Entry 2G9J (solution NMR); this record covers chains A and B of the 4 polymer chains in the assembly.

== Chain A (and B) ==
Protein: Tropomyosin 1 alpha chain/General control protein GCN4
Organism: Rattus norvegicus, Saccharomyces cerevisiae
Notes: fragment: TM1a(1-14)Zip; chain B of this document is another copy of the same molecule, construct and numbering; everything in this record applies to it too
UniProtKB: chimeric construct of Q63609, P03069: residues 1-14 from Q63609 (TPM1_RAT) positions 1-14 (same numbers); residues 15-32 from P03069 positions 264-281 (UniProt number = residue number + 249)
Sequence (33 residues; row label = number of the first residue in the row; numbering starts at 0):
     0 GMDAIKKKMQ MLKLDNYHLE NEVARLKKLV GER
Construct notes: cloning artifact (0)

== Chain A / chain B interface ==
Pairs across the interface (20):
  Met1(A) with Met1(B)
  Ile4(A) with Ile4(B)
  Leu11(A) with Leu11(B)
  Asn15(A) with Leu11(B); Asn15(B)
  Leu18(A) with Leu18(B)
  Glu21(A) with Val22(B); Lys26(B)
  Val22(A) with Leu18(B); Glu21(B); Val22(B)
  Leu25(A) with Val22(B); Leu25(B); Lys26(B); Val29(B)
  Lys26(A) with Glu21(B); Leu25(B)
  Val29(A) with Val29(B)
  Arg32(A) with Val29(B); Arg32(B)
Other interface residues (no listed pair), chain A (12 interface residues in all): Glu19

== Summary ==
12 residues of chain A face 11 of chain B across their interface.
Both chains are Tropomyosin 1 alpha chain/General control protein GCN4 (Rattus norvegicus, Saccharomyces
cerevisiae). Entry 2G9J (Complex of TM1a(1-14)Zip with TM9a(251-284): a model for the polymerization domain
("overlap region") of tropomyosin, Northeast ...) was determined by solution NMR.
